PDB entry 4N47 | X-ray diffraction, 2.82 A resolution | chains A and C of the 3 polymer chains in the assembly

# Chain A
Protein: Argonaute
From: Thermus thermophilus
UniProtKB: Q746M7 (Q746M7_THET2); numbering as in UniProt (aligned over 1-685)
Chain sequence (685 residues; each row starts with the number of its first residue):
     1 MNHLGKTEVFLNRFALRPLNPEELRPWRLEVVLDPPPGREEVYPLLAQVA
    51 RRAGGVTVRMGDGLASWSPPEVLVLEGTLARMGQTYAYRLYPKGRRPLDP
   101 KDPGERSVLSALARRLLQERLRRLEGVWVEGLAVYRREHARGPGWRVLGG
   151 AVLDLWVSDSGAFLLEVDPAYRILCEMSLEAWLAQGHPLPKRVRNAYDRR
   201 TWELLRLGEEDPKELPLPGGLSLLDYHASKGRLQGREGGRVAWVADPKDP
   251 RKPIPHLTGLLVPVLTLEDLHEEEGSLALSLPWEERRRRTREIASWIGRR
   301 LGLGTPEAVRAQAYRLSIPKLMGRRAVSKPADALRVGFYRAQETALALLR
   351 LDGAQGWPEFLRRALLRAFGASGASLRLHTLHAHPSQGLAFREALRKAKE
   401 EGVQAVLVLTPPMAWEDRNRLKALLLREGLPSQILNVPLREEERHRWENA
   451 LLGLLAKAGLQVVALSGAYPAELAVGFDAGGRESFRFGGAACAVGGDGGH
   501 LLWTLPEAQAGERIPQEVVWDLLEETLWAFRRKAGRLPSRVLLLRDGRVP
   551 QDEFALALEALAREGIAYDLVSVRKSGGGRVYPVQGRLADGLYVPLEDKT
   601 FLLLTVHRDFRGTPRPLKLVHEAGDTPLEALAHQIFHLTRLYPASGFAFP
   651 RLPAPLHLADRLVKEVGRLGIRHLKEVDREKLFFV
Not modelled in the structure: 1-4, 270-278, 496-498, 509-511
Bound ions: Mg2+: Val685 (shared with DT1(C), DA3(C) of chain C)
Swiss-Prot annotation at these positions:
  - active site: Asp478, Glu512, Asp546, Asp660
  - binding site (Mn(2+)): Asp478, Asp546, Asp660, Val685
  - mutagenesis: Arg172 (R172A: Reduced cleavage of target RNA; further decreased when associated with A-548), Tyr197 (Y197A: No change in cleavage of target RNA; when associated with 226-AHASKGA-232), Tyr226 to Arg232 (No change in cleavage of target RNA), Arg232 (R232A: No change in cleavage of target RNA), Arg418 to Lys422 (No cleavage of target RNA), Lys422 (K422A: No cleavage of target RNA), Lys457 (K457A: No cleavage of target RNA; when associated with 418-ANRLA-422), Asp478 (D478A: No cleavage of target RNA. No cleavage of tDNA, no DNA associates with TtAgo in E.coli; when associated with A-546 ...), Glu512 (E512A: No cleavage of tDNA), Asp546 (D546A: No cleavage of target RNA. No cleavage of tDNA, no DNA associates with TtAgo in E.coli; when associated with A-478 ...), Arg548 (R548A: Poor cleavage of target RNA), Asp660 (D660A: Poor cleavage of target RNA. No cleavage of tDNA)
What the authors report for this chain:
  - binding site for the 21-nt DNA strand (chain C): His445, Arg446
  - catalytic residues: Glu512
  - conformationally variable residues (loop rearrangement): Glu512

# Chain C
Molecule: 21-nt DNA strand
Sequence (21 nucleotides; each row starts with the number of its first residue; note: 5 numbers in that range are skipped by the numbering (no residue carries them; nothing is unmodelled there)):
     1 TGAGGTAGTAGG
    18 TTGTATAGT
Not modelled in the structure: 18-19, 22-26
Bound ions: Mg2+: DT1, DA3 (shared with Val685(A) of chain A)

# How chain A and chain C interact
Contacting residue pairs - 66 pairs, chain A then chain C:
  Ala170(A) - DG8(C)  phosphate contact
  Tyr171(A) - DG8(C)  hydrogen bond to the phosphate
  Tyr171(A) - DT9(C)  phosphate contact
  Arg172(A) - DT9(C)  salt bridge to the phosphate
  Ile173(A) - DG8(C)  phosphate contact
  Ile173(A) - DT9(C)  hydrogen bond to the phosphate
  Asn195(A) - DT21(C)  phosphate contact
  Tyr197(A) - DT21(C)  hydrogen bond to the phosphate
  Thr201(A) - DG11(C)  hydrogen bond to the phosphate
  Leu217(A) - DT21(C)  sugar contact
  Pro218(A) - DT21(C)  base contact
  Leu223(A) - DT21(C)  phosphate contact
  Tyr226(A) - DG20(C)  sugar contact
  Tyr226(A) - DT21(C)  hydrogen bond to the phosphate
  His227(A) - DT21(C)  hydrogen bond to the phosphate
  Arg232(A) - DT21(C)  salt bridge to the phosphate
  Ile254(A) - DT21(C)  sugar contact
  Pro255(A) - DT21(C)  phosphate contact
  His256(A) - DT21(C)  phosphate contact
  Val264(A) - DT9(C)  phosphate contact
  Val264(A) - DA10(C)  sugar contact
  Leu265(A) - DT9(C)  sugar contact
  Leu279(A) - DA7(C)  phosphate contact
  Ser280(A) - DT6(C)  phosphate contact
  Ser280(A) - DA7(C)  phosphate contact
  Leu281(A) - DA7(C)  phosphate contact
  Arg286(A) - DA7(C)  salt bridge to the phosphate
  Pro412(A) - DT1(C)  base contact
  Met413(A) - DT1(C)  hydrogen bond to the base
  Trp415(A) - DT1(C)  base contact
  Arg418(A) - DT1(C)  salt bridge to the phosphate
  Lys422(A) - DT1(C)  salt bridge to the phosphate
  Ser432(A) - DT1(C)  phosphate contact
  Gln433(A) - DT1(C)  hydrogen bond to the phosphate
  Ile434(A) - DT1(C)  hydrogen bond to the phosphate
  Ile434(A) - DG2(C)  sugar contact
  Leu435(A) - DG2(C)  phosphate contact
  Asn436(A) - DT1(C)  sugar contact
  Asn436(A) - DG2(C)  hydrogen bond to the phosphate
  His445(A) - DG2(C)  base contact
  Arg446(A) - DG2(C)  salt bridge to the phosphate
  Asn449(A) - DG2(C)  hydrogen bond to the base
  Asn449(A) - DA3(C)  sugar contact
  Lys457(A) - DT1(C)  salt bridge to the phosphate
  Arg580(A) - DA7(C)  salt bridge to the phosphate
  Val606(A) - DG5(C)  sugar contact
  Arg611(A) - DG5(C)  hydrogen bond to the sugar
  Arg611(A) - DT6(C)  sugar contact
  Gly612(A) - DA7(C)  phosphate contact
  Thr613(A) - DT6(C)  sugar contact
  Thr613(A) - DA7(C)  hydrogen bond to the phosphate
  Pro614(A) - DT6(C)  phosphate contact
  Arg615(A) - DT6(C)  salt bridge to the phosphate
  Tyr642(A) - DG4(C)  hydrogen bond to the phosphate
  Ala644(A) - DA3(C)  sugar contact
  Ser645(A) - DG4(C)  sugar contact
  Phe647(A) - DG2(C)  base contact
  Ala648(A) - DG4(C)  sugar contact
  Phe649(A) - DG4(C)  phosphate contact
  Pro650(A) - DG4(C)  phosphate contact
  Pro650(A) - DG5(C)  phosphate contact
  Arg651(A) - DG5(C)  hydrogen bond to the phosphate
  Arg651(A) - DT6(C)  salt bridge to the phosphate
  His657(A) - DG4(C)  salt bridge to the phosphate
  Val685(A) - DT1(C)  phosphate contact
  Val685(A) - DA3(C)  phosphate contact
Interface residues without a listed pair, chain A (60 interface residues in all): Trp202, Thr266, Pro411, Ala414, Ala450, Phe610, Leu652

# Summary
60 residues of chain A and 13 residues of chain C are in contact; the contacts include 15 hydrogen bonds and
11 salt bridges. Polar pairs include Met413(A)-DT1(C), Asn449(A)-DG2(C) and Arg611(A)-DG5(C). From the paper:
the catalytic residue Glu512(A); a binding site for the 21-nt DNA strand (chain C) at His445(A) and Arg446(A).
Chain A is Argonaute (Thermus thermophilus) and chain C is a 21-nt DNA strand; the structure, Structure of
Thermus thermophilus Argonaute bound to guide DNA and 12-mer target DNA, was determined by X-ray diffraction,
deposited together with 4KPY, 4N41, 4N76, 4NCA and 4NCB.
